Entry 6OUL (electron microscopy, 3.40 A resolution); this record covers chains I and K of the 9 polymer chains in the assembly.

== Chain I ==
Name: DNA-directed RNA polymerase subunit beta
From: Escherichia coli
Notes: EC 2.7.7.6
UniProtKB: P0A8V4 (RPOB_ECO57); residues 1-1342 here = UniProt positions 1-1342
Amino-acid sequence (1342 residues; each row starts with the number of its first residue):
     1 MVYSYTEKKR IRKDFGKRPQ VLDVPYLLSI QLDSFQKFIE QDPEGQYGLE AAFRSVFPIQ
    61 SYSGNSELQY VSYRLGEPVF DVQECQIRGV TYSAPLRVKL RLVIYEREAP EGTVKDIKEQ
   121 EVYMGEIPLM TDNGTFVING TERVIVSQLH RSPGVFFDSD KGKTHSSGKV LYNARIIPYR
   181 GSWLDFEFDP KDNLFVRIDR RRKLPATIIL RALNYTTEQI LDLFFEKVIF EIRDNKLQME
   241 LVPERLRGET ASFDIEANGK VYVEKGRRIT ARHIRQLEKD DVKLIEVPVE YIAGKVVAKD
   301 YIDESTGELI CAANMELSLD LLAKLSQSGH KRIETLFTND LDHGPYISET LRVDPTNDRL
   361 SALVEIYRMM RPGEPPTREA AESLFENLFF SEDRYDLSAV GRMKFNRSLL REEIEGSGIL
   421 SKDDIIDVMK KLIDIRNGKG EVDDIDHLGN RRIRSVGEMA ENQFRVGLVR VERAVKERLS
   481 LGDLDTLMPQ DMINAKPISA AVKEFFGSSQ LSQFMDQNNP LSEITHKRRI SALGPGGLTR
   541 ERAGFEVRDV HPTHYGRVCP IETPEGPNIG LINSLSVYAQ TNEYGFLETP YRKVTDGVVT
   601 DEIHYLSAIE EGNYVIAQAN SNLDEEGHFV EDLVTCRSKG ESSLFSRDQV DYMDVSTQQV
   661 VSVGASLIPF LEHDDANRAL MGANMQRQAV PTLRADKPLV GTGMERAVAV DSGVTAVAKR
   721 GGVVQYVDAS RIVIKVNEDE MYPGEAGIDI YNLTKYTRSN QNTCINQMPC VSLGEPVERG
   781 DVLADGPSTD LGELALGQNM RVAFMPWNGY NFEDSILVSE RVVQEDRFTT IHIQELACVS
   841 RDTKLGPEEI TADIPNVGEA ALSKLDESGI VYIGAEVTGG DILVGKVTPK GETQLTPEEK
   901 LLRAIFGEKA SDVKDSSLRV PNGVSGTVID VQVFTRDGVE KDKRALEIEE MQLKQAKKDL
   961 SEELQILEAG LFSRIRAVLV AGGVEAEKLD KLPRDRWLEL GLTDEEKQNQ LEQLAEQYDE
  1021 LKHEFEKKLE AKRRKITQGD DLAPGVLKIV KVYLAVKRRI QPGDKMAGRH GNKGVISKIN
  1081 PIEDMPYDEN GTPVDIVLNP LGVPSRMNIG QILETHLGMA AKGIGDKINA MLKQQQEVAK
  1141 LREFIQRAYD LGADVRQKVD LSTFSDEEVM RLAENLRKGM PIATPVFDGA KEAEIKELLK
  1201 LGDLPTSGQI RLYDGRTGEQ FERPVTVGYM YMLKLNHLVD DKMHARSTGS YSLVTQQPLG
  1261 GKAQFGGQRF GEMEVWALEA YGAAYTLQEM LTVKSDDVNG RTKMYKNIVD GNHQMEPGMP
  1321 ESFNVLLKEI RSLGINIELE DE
Unresolved in the structure: 1
Small-molecule neighbours: chapso (1N7): Gln725, Tyr726, Arg731, Ile748, Glu962, Gln965, Ile966, Ala969, Arg994
Curated features (UniProtKB/Swiss-Prot):
  - modified residue (N6-acetyllysine): Lys1022, Lys1200

== Chain K ==
Name: DNA-directed RNA polymerase subunit omega
From: Escherichia coli
Notes: EC 2.7.7.6
UniProtKB: P0A802 (RPOZ_ECO57); residue numbers follow UniProt; this construct covers 1-91
Amino-acid sequence (91 residues; each row starts with the number of its first residue):
     1 MARVTVQDAV EKIGNRFDLV LVAARRARQM QVGGKDPLVP EENDKTTVIA LREIEEGLIN
    61 NQILDVRERQ EQQEQEAAEL QAVTAIAEGR R
Unresolved in the structure: 1, 81-91

== Chain I / chain K interface ==
Residue-residue contacts (8):
  Gly1282(I) with Phe17(K)
  Tyr1285(I) with Leu21(K), hydrophobic
  Gly1311(I) with Gln31(K), hydrogen bond (backbone-side chain)
  Asn1312(I) with Gln31(K); Val32(K)
  His1313(I) with Arg28(K); Gln31(K), hydrogen bond
  Gln1314(I) with Arg28(K)

== Overview ==
Chain I and chain K form an interface of 6 and 5 residues respectively; the contacts include 2 hydrogen bonds.
Among the polar pairs are Gly1311(I)-Gln31(K) and His1313(I)-Gln31(K). Chain I binds chapso.
Chain I is DNA-directed RNA polymerase subunit beta and chain K is DNA-directed RNA polymerase subunit omega,
both from Escherichia coli; the structure, Cryo-EM structure of Escherichia coli RNAP polymerase bound to
rpsTP2 promoter DNA, was determined by electron microscopy (same publication as 6N57, 6N58 and 6P1K).
